PDB entry 7ZRJ | electron microscopy, 3.70 A resolution | chains A and B of the 4 polymer chains in the assembly

== Chain A ==
Protein: Potassium-transporting ATPase potassium-binding subunit
Source organism: Escherichia coli
Reference sequence: P03959 (KDPA_ECOLI); numbering as in UniProt (aligned over 1-557)
Sequence (557 residues; numbered 1 to 557; the number before each row is that of its first residue):
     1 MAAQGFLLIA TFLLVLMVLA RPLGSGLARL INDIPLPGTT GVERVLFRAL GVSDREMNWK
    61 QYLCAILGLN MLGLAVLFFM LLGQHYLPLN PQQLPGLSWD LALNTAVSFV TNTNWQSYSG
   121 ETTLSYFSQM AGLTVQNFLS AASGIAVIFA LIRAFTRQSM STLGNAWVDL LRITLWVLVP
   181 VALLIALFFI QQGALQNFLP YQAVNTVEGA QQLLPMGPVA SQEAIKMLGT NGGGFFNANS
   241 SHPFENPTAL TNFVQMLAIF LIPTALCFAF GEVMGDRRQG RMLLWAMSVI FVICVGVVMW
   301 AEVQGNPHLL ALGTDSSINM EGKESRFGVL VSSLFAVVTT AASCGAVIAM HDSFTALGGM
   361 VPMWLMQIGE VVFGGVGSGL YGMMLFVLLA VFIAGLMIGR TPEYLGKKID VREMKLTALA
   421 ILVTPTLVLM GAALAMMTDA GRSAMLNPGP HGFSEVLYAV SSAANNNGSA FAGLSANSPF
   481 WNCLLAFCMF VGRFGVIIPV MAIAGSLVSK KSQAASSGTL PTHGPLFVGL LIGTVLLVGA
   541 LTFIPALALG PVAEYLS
Metal / ion sites: K+ site 1: Asn112, Thr113, Thr230, Asn231, Ser343, Cys344, Asn466, Asn467; K+ site 2 near Ile421 (its only coordinating residue here); K+ site 3 near Thr424 (its only coordinating residue here); K+ site 4 near Gly468 (its only coordinating residue here)
Swiss-Prot annotation at these positions:
  - mutagenesis: Gly232 (G232A/S: Decrease in K(+) affinity and loss of cation selectivity)

== Chain B ==
Protein: Potassium-transporting ATPase ATP-binding subunit
Source organism: Escherichia coli
Notes: EC 7.2.2.6
Reference sequence: P03960 (KDPB_ECOLI); numbering as in UniProt (aligned over 1-682)
Sequence (682 residues; numbered 1 to 682; the number before each row is that of its first residue):
     1 MSRKQLALFE PTLVVQALKE AVKKLNPQAQ WRNPVMFIVW IGSLLTTCIS IAMASGAMPG
    61 NALFSAAISG WLWITVLFAN FAEALAEGRS KAQANSLKGV KKTAFARKLR EPKYGAAADK
   121 VPADQLRKGD IVLVEAGDII PCDGEVIEGG ASVDESAITG ESAPVIRESG GDFASVTGGT
   181 RILSDWLVIE CSVNPGETFL DRMIAMVEGA QRRKTPNEIA LTILLIALTI VFLLATATLW
   241 PFSAWGGNAV SVTVLVALLV CLIPTTIGGL LSAIGVAGMS RMLGANVIAT SGRAVEAAGD
   301 VDVLLLNKTG TITLGNRQAS EFIPAQGVDE KTLADAAQLA SLADETPEGR SIVILAKQRF
   361 NLRERDVQSL HATFVPFTAQ SRMSGINIDN RMIRKGSVDA IRRHVEANGG HFPTDVDQKV
   421 DQVARQGATP LVVVEGSRVL GVIALKDIVK GGIKERFAQL RKMGIKTVMI TGDNRLTAAA
   481 IAAEAGVDDF LAEATPEAKL ALIRQYQAEG RLVAMTGDGT NDAPALAQAD VAVAMNSGTQ
   541 AAKEAGNMVD LDSNPTKLIE VVHIGKQMLM TRGSLTTFSI ANDVAKYFAI IPAAFAATYP
   601 QLNALNIMCL HSPDSAILSA VIFNALIIVF LIPLALKGVS YKPLTASAML RRNLWIYGLG
   661 GLLVPFIGIK VIDLLLTVCG LV
Not modelled in the structure: 1-7
Differences from the reference sequence: engineered mutation Asn307 (Asp in P03960)
Modified / non-standard residues: Ser162 (phosphoserine; SEP)
Metal / ion sites: K+: Cys261, Ile263
Swiss-Prot annotation at these positions:
  - binding site (ATP): Asp344, Glu348, Phe377 to Ser384, Lys395
  - binding site (Mg(2+)): Asp518, Asp522
  - modified residue: Ser162 (Phosphoserine)
  - mutagenesis: Asp300 (D300E/N: Does not affect formation of the phosphorylated intermediate), Phe377 (F377A: Loss of ATPase activity; F377Y: Slight decrease in ATPase activity), Ser384 (S384A/T: Decrease in ATPase activity), Lys395 (K395A: Strong decrease in ATPase activity), Asp399 (D399A: Decrease in ATPase activity)
What the authors report for this chain:
  - mutagenesis - D307N: abolished catalytic activity (citing earlier work)

== Chain A / chain B interface ==
Contacting residue pairs (85):
  Leu389(A) - Leu224(B)  hydrophobic
  Phe392(A) - Ala220(B)  hydrophobic
  Phe392(A) - Leu221(B)
  Phe392(A) - Leu224(B)  hydrophobic
  Ile393(A) - Thr577(B)
  Leu396(A) - Asn217(B)
  Leu396(A) - Leu221(B)  hydrophobic
  Leu396(A) - Leu569(B)
  Leu396(A) - Met570(B)  hydrogen bond (backbone-backbone)
  Leu396(A) - Gly573(B)
  Met397(A) - Met570(B)
  Met397(A) - Thr577(B)
  Met397(A) - Leu650(B)  hydrophobic
  Met397(A) - Asn653(B)  hydrogen bond (backbone-side chain)
  Met397(A) - Leu654(B)  hydrophobic
  Ile398(A) - Lys566(B)
  Ile398(A) - Met570(B)
  Ile398(A) - Ala646(B)
  Ile398(A) - Leu650(B)  hydrophobic
  Gly399(A) - Lys566(B)  hydrogen bond (backbone-side chain)
  Gly399(A) - Leu569(B)
  Gly399(A) - Met570(B)
  Arg400(A) - Asp300(B)  salt bridge
  Arg400(A) - Leu569(B)
  Thr401(A) - Asp300(B)  hydrogen bond
  Lys408(A) - Asp300(B)  salt bridge
  Val411(A) - Pro216(B)
  Val411(A) - Ile219(B)  hydrophobic
  Val411(A) - Ala220(B)
  Val411(A) - Ile223(B)  hydrophobic
  Met414(A) - Ala220(B)  hydrophobic
  Met414(A) - Ile223(B)
  Met414(A) - Leu224(B)  hydrophobic
  Lys415(A) - Ile223(B)
  Ala418(A) - Ile223(B)  hydrophobic
  Ala418(A) - Ala227(B)  hydrophobic
  Leu422(A) - Ala227(B)  hydrophobic
  Leu422(A) - Ile230(B)  hydrophobic
  Thr426(A) - Leu234(B)
  Leu429(A) - Leu234(B)
  Leu429(A) - Ala235(B)
  Leu429(A) - Thr238(B)
  Ala432(A) - Phe242(B)
  Ala433(A) - Thr238(B)
  Ala433(A) - Phe242(B)
  Met436(A) - Trp245(B)
  Arg442(A) - Trp245(B)
  Met445(A) - Trp245(B)
  Gly449(A) - Trp245(B)
  Pro450(A) - Gln601(B)
  Phe453(A) - Phe242(B)  hydrophobic
  Gln513(A) - Gly510(B)
  Gly518(A) - Ala646(B)
  Thr519(A) - Ala646(B)
  Leu520(A) - Ala646(B)  hydrophobic
  Leu520(A) - Leu650(B)  hydrophobic
  Pro521(A) - Ser647(B)
  Leu526(A) - Ser647(B)
  Leu526(A) - Leu650(B)  hydrophobic
  Leu526(A) - Arg651(B)
  Leu526(A) - Leu654(B)  hydrophobic
  Leu537(A) - Ile580(B)  hydrophobic
  Val538(A) - Leu228(B)  hydrophobic
  Leu541(A) - Phe232(B)
  Leu541(A) - Ile580(B)
  Leu541(A) - Asp583(B)
  Leu541(A) - Val584(B)  hydrophobic
  Leu541(A) - Tyr587(B)  hydrogen bond (backbone-side chain)
  Thr542(A) - Val231(B)
  Thr542(A) - Ala235(B)
  Ile544(A) - Tyr587(B)  hydrophobic
  Pro545(A) - Leu239(B)
  Pro545(A) - Tyr587(B)
  Ala548(A) - Ile591(B)  hydrophobic
  Ala548(A) - Leu602(B)
  Leu549(A) - Phe242(B)
  Leu549(A) - Ser243(B)
  Leu549(A) - Phe595(B)  hydrophobic
  Leu549(A) - Tyr599(B)
  Ala553(A) - Tyr599(B)  hydrophobic
  Ala553(A) - Gln601(B)  hydrogen bond (backbone-side chain)
  Leu556(A) - Gln601(B)
  Leu556(A) - Leu602(B)  hydrophobic
  Leu556(A) - Leu605(B)  hydrophobic
  Ser557(A) - Gln601(B)  hydrogen bond
Also at the interface, not in a pair above, chain A (50 interface residues in all): Ala394, Pro402, Met430, Met437, Lys511, Ala540, Val552, Glu554
Also at the interface, not in a pair above, chain B (47 interface residues in all): Pro241, Gly299, Ala508, Glu509, Arg572

== Summary ==
50 residues of chain A face 47 of chain B across their interface, with 7 hydrogen bonds and 2 salt bridges.
Polar contacts include Arg400(A)-Asp300(B), Lys408(A)-Asp300(B) and Met397(A)-Asn653(B). The paper reports
that D307N of chain B abolishes catalytic activity.
Here chain A is Potassium-transporting ATPase potassium-binding subunit and chain B is Potassium-transporting
ATPase ATP-binding subunit, both from Escherichia coli. Entry 7ZRJ (Cryo-EM structure of the KdpFABC complex
in a nucleotide-free E1 conformation loaded with K+) was determined by electron microscopy together with 7ZRD,
7ZRE, 7ZRG, 7ZRH, 7ZRI, 7ZRK, 7ZRL and 7ZRM from the same study.
